Entry 8UKR (X-ray diffraction, 3.78 A resolution); this record covers chains A and F of the 13 polymer chains in the assembly.

== Chain A ==
Name: DNA-directed RNA polymerase II subunit RPB1
Organism: Saccharomyces cerevisiae S288C
Notes: EC 2.7.7.6
Reference sequence: P04050 (RPB1_YEAST); numbering as in UniProt (aligned over 1-1733)
Sequence (1733 residues; each row starts with the number of its first residue):
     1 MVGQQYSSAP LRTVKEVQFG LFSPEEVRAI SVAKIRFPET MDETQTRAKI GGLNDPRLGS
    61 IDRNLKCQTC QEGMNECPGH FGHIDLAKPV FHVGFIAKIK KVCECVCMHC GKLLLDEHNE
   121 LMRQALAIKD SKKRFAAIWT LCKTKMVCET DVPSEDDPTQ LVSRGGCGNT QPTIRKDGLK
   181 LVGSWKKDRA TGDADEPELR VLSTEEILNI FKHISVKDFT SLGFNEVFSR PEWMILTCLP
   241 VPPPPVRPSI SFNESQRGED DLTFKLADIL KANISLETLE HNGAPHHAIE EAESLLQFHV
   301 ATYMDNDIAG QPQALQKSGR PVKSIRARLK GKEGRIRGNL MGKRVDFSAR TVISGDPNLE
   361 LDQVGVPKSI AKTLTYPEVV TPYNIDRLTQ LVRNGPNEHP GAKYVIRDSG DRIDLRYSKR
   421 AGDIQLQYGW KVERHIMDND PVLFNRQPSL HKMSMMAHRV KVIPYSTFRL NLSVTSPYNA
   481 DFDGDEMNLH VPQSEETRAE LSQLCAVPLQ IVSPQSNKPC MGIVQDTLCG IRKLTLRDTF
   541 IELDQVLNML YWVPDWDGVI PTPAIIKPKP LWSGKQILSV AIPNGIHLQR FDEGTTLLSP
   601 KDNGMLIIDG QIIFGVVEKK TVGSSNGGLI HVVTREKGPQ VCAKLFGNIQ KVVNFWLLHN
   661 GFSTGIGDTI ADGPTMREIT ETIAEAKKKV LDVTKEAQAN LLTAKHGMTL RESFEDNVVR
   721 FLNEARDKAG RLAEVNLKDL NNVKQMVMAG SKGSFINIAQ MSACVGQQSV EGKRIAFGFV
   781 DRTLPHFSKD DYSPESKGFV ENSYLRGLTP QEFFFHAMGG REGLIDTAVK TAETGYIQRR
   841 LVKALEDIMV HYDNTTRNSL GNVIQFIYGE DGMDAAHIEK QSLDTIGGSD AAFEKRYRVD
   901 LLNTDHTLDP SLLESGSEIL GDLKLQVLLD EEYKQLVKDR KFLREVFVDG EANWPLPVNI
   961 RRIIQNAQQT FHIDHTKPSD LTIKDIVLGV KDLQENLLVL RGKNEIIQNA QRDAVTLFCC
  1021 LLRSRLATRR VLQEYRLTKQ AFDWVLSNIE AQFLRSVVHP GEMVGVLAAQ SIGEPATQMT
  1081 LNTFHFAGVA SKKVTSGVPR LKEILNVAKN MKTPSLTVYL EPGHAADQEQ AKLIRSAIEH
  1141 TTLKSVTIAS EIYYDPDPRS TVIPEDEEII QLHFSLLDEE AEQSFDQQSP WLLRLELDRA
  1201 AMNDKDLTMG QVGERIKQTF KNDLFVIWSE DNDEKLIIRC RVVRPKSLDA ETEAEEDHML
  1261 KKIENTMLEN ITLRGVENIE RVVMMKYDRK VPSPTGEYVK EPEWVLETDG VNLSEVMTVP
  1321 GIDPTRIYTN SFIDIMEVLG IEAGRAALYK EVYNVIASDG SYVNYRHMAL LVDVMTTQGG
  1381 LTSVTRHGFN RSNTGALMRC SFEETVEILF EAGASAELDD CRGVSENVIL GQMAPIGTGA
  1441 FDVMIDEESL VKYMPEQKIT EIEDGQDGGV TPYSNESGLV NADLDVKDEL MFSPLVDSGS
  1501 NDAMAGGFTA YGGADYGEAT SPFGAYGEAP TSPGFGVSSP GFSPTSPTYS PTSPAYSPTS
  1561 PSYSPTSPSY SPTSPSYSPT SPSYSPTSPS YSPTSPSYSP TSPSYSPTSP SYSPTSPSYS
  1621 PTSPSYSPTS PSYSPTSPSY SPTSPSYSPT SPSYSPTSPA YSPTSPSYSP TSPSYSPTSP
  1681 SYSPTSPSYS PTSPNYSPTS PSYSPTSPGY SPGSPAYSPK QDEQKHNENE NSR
Disordered / not traced: 1-2, 154-160, 187-198, 250-256, 1082-1091, 1177-1187, 1244-1256, 1447-1733
Ion coordination: Zn2+ site 1: Cys-67, Cys-70, Cys-77, His-80; Zn2+ site 2: Cys-107, Cys-110, Cys-148, Cys-167; Mg2+: Asp-481, Asp-483, Asp-485
Ligand contacts: ATP (adenosine-5'-triphosphate): Arg-446, Asn-479, Asp-481, Lys-752
UniProt features mapped onto this chain:
  - region: Pro-248 to Asp-260 (Lid loop), Asn-306 to Lys-323 (Rudder loop), Pro-810 to Glu-822 (Bridging helix)
  - binding site (Zn(2+)): Cys-67, Cys-70, Cys-77, His-80, Cys-107, Cys-110, Cys-148, Cys-167
  - binding site (Mg(2+)): Asp-481, Asp-483, Asp-485
  - modified residue: Thr-1471 (Phosphothreonine)
  - cross-link (Glycyl lysine isopeptide (Lys-Gly)): Lys-695 (interchain with G-Cter in ubiquitin), Lys-1246 (interchain with G-Cter in ubiquitin), Lys-1350 (interchain with G-Cter in ubiquitin)
  - natural variant: Ser-1653 to Pro-1659 (deletion: In strain: A364A)
  - mutagenesis: Lys-1246 (K1246R: Impairs ubiquitination during transcription stress)

== Chain F ==
Name: DNA-directed RNA polymerases I, II, and III subunit RPABC2
Organism: Saccharomyces cerevisiae S288C
Reference sequence: P20435 (RPAB2_YEAST); residues 1-155 here = UniProt positions 1-155
Sequence (155 residues; each row starts with the number of its first residue):
     1 MSDYEEAFND GNENFEDFDV EHFSDEETYE EKPQFKDGET TDANGKTIVT GGNGPEDFQQ
    61 HEQIRRKTLK EKAIPKDQRA TTPYMTKYER ARILGTRALQ ISMNAPVFVD LEGETDPLRI
   121 AMKELAEKKI PLVIRRYLPD GSFEDWSVEE LIVDL
Disordered / not traced: 1-68, 155
UniProt features mapped onto this chain:
  - region: Leu-111 to Leu-132 (Leucine-zipper)
  - modified residue: Ser-24 (Phosphoserine)

== How chain A and chain F interact ==
Contacting residue pairs (67):
  Val-379(A) with Ser-102(F)
  Val-380(A) with Asn-104(F), hydrogen bond (backbone-side chain)
  Thr-381(A) with Ser-102(F); Asn-104(F)
  Pro-382(A) with Asn-104(F)
  Tyr-383(A) with Ile-101(F), hydrogen bond (side chain-backbone); Ser-102(F); Thr-115(F); Pro-117(F)
  Glu-495(A) with Ala-98(F); Leu-99(F); Leu-118(F)
  Glu-496(A) with Leu-99(F)
  Ala-499(A) with Gly-95(F); Leu-118(F), hydrophobic
  Ser-502(A) with Leu-118(F)
  Gln-503(A) with Arg-90(F), hydrogen bond; Ala-91(F)
  Leu-504(A) with Lys-87(F); Tyr-88(F), hydrophobic
  His-851(A) with Pro-139(F)
  Tyr-852(A) with Thr-81(F); Thr-86(F); Glu-89(F), hydrogen bond; Arg-136(F); Tyr-137(F)
  Asp-853(A) with Pro-139(F)
  Thr-855(A) with Pro-139(F)
  Arg-857(A) with Pro-139(F)
  Arg-1001(A) with Ala-80(F); Thr-81(F); Thr-82(F), hydrogen bond; Pro-83(F)
  Gly-1002(A) with Ala-80(F)
  Leu-1054(A) with Tyr-84(F)
  Arg-1055(A) with Asp-154(F), salt bridge
  His-1059(A) with Lys-87(F)
  Pro-1060(A) with Thr-86(F); Tyr-88(F)
  Gly-1061(A) with Tyr-88(F)
  Glu-1062(A) with Lys-87(F), salt bridge; Tyr-88(F), hydrogen bond
  Met-1433(A) with Arg-92(F), hydrogen bond
  Gly-1437(A) with Tyr-88(F)
  Thr-1438(A) with Tyr-88(F); Arg-92(F), hydrogen bond (backbone-side chain)
  Gly-1439(A) with Arg-92(F)
  Ala-1440(A) with Tyr-137(F)
  Phe-1441(A) with Thr-86(F); Tyr-88(F); Glu-89(F); Arg-92(F); Arg-135(F)
  Asp-1442(A) with Val-133(F); Ile-134(F); Arg-135(F), hydrogen bond (backbone-backbone); Tyr-137(F), hydrogen bond
  Val-1443(A) with Arg-92(F); Ile-93(F), hydrophobic; Leu-132(F), hydrophobic; Val-133(F)
  Met-1444(A) with Leu-132(F); Val-133(F), hydrogen bond (backbone-backbone); Arg-135(F)
  Ile-1445(A) with Val-133(F)
  Asp-1446(A) with Pro-131(F); Val-133(F)
Also at the interface, not in a pair above, chain A (37 interface residues in all): Arg-387, Tyr-428
Also at the interface, not in a pair above, chain F (34 interface residues in all): Leu-94, Met-103, Leu-138

== Summary ==
37 residues of chain A face 34 of chain F across their interface; the contacts include 11 hydrogen bonds and 2
salt bridges. Among the polar pairs are Arg-1055(A)/Asp-154(F), Glu-1062(A)/Lys-87(F) and
Val-380(A)/Asn-104(F). Bound to chain A: ATP.
Chain A is DNA-directed RNA polymerase II subunit RPB1 and chain F is DNA-directed RNA polymerases I, II, and
III subunit RPABC2, both from Saccharomyces cerevisiae S288C; the structure, RNA polymerase II elongation
complex with Fapy-dG lesion soaking with ATP before chemistry, was determined by X-ray diffraction together
with 8UKQ, 8UKS, 8UKT and 8UKU from the same study.
